Entry 4AKS (X-ray diffraction, 2.19 A resolution); this record covers chain A.

Chain A:
Protein: Thiazoline oxidase/subtilisin-like protease
Source organism: Prochloron didemni
Notes: fragment: macrocyclase domain, residues 492-851
UniProtKB: Q52QJ1 (Q52QJ1_PRODI); residues 492-851 here = UniProt positions 492-851
Sequence (360 residues; each row starts with the number of its first residue):
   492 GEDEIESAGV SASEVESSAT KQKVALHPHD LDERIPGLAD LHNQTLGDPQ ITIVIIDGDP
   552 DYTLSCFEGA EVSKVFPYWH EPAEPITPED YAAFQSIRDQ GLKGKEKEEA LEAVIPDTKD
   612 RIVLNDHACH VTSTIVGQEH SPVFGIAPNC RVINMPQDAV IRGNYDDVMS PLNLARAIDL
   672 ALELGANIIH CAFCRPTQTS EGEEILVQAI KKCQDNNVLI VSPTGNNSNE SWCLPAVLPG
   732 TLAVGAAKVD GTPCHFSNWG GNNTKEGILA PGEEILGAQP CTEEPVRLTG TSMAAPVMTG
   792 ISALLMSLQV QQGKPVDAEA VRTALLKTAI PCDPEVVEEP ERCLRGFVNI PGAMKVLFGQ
Disordered / not traced: 492-513, 654-658, 686-693, 718-727, 746-753, 823-834
From the paper describing this entry:
  - catalytic residues: D548, H618, S783
  - contacts within the chain: D548-H618 (hydrogen bond), H618-S783 (hydrogen bond), M660-F684
  - mutagenesis - R589D/K594D/K598D, K594D: decreased catalytic activity
  - mutagenesis - K598D, H618A, S783A: abolished catalytic activity
  - mutagenesis - K598D: increased catalytic activity on AYRG signature

Summary:
From the paper: catalytic residues D548, H618 and S783; K598D, H618A and S783A abolish catalytic activity; 5
substitutions were tested in all.
Chain A is Thiazoline oxidase/subtilisin-like protease (Prochloron didemni); the structure, PatG macrocyclase
domain, was determined by X-ray diffraction together with 4AKT from the same study.
